4QZ1 - chains O and U of the 28 polymer chains in the assembly; structure by X-ray diffraction, 3.00 A resolution.

Chain O:
Name: Proteasome subunit alpha type-2
Source organism: Saccharomyces cerevisiae
Notes: EC 3.4.25.1; engineered mutation(s): M45I
UniProtKB: P23639 (PSA2_YEAST); residue numbers follow UniProt; this construct covers 1-250
Amino-acid sequence (250 residues; row label = number of the first residue in the row):
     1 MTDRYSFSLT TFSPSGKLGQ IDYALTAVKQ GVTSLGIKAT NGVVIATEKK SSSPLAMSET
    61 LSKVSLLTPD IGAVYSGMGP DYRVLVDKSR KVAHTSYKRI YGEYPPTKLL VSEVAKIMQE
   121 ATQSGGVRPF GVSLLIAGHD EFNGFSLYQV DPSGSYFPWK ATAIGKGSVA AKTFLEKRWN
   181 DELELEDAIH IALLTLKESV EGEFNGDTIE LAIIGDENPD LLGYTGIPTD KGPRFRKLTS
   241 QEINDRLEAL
Curated features (UniProtKB/Swiss-Prot):
  - cross-link: Lys108 (Glycyl lysine isopeptide (Lys-Gly) (interchain with G-Cter in ubiquitin))

Chain U:
Name: Proteasome subunit alpha type-1
Source organism: Saccharomyces cerevisiae
Notes: EC 3.4.25.1
UniProtKB: P21243 (PSA1_YEAST); residues -8 to 243 here correspond to UniProt positions 1-252 (UniProt number = residue number + 9)
Amino-acid sequence (252 residues; each row starts with the number of its first residue; numbers below 1 keep their minus sign (Met-8 is residue -8)):
    -8 MSGAAAASAA GYDRHITIFS PEGRLYQVEY AFKATNQTNI NSLAVRGKDC TVVISQKKVP
    52 DKLLDPTTVS YIFCISRTIG MVVNGPIPDA RNAALRAKAE AAEFRYKYGY DMPCDVLAKR
   112 MANLSQIYTQ RAYMRPLGVI LTFVSVDEEL GPSIYKTDPA GYYVGYKATA TGPKQQEITT
   172 NLENHFKKSK IDHINEESWE KVVEFAITHM IDALGTEFSK NDLEVGVATK DKFFTLSAEN
   232 IEERLVAIAE QD
Disordered / not traced: -8 to 1, 243

Chain O / chain U interface:
Pairs across the interface (67; chain O residue first):
  Asp3(O) - Tyr124(U)
  Tyr5(O) - Ile7(U)
  Tyr5(O) - Ala123(U)  hydrophobic
  Tyr5(O) - Tyr124(U)  hydrophobic
  Leu9(O) - Ile9(U)  hydrophobic
  Leu9(O) - Ala123(U)  hydrophobic
  Gln20(O) - Ile9(U)
  Gln20(O) - Phe10(U)  hydrogen bond (side chain-backbone)
  Tyr23(O) - Phe10(U)  hydrophobic
  Tyr23(O) - Ser11(U)
  Tyr23(O) - Pro12(U)  hydrophobic
  Tyr23(O) - Gly14(U)
  Ala24(O) - Phe10(U)  hydrophobic
  Thr26(O) - Pro12(U)
  Thr26(O) - Glu13(U)
  Ala27(O) - Gly14(U)
  Ser52(O) - Tyr153(U)  hydrogen bond
  Ser53(O) - Thr170(U)
  Pro54(O) - Lys158(U)
  Pro54(O) - Glu174(U)
  Leu55(O) - Tyr157(U)
  Leu55(O) - Lys158(U)  hydrogen bond (backbone-backbone)
  Leu55(O) - Ala159(U)
  Leu55(O) - Thr170(U)
  Leu55(O) - Leu173(U)  hydrophobic
  Leu55(O) - Phe177(U)  hydrophobic
  Ala56(O) - Gly156(U)
  Ala56(O) - Tyr157(U)  hydrophobic
  Met57(O) - Arg37(U)
  Met57(O) - Val155(U)
  Met57(O) - Gly156(U)  hydrogen bond (backbone-backbone)
  Met57(O) - Tyr157(U)
  Met57(O) - Lys158(U)
  Thr60(O) - Tyr146(U)
  Thr60(O) - Val155(U)
  Thr60(O) - Gly156(U)  hydrogen bond (side chain-backbone)
  Leu61(O) - Tyr153(U)
  Leu61(O) - Tyr154(U)
  Leu61(O) - Val155(U)  hydrophobic
  Met78(O) - Phe10(U)  hydrophobic
  Met78(O) - Leu16(U)  hydrophobic
  Pro80(O) - Gln117(U)
  Pro80(O) - Ala151(U)
  Pro80(O) - Gly152(U)
  Pro80(O) - Tyr153(U)
  Asp81(O) - Gln117(U)
  Arg83(O) - Ala113(U)  hydrogen bond (side chain-backbone)
  Arg83(O) - Asn114(U)
  Arg83(O) - Gly152(U)  hydrogen bond (side chain-backbone)
  Arg83(O) - Tyr154(U)
  Val84(O) - Asn114(U)
  Val84(O) - Gln117(U)
  Asp87(O) - Lys110(U)  salt bridge
  Asp87(O) - Asn114(U)
  Ala121(O) - Gln121(U)
  Gly126(O) - Arg122(U)
  Gly126(O) - Ala123(U)  hydrogen bond (backbone-backbone)
  Val127(O) - Gln121(U)
  Val127(O) - Arg122(U)
  Arg128(O) - Thr8(U)
  Arg128(O) - Phe10(U)
  Arg128(O) - Leu16(U)
  Arg128(O) - Thr120(U)  hydrogen bond (side chain-backbone)
  Arg128(O) - Gln121(U)  hydrogen bond (backbone-backbone)
  Pro129(O) - Phe10(U)
  Phe130(O) - Gln121(U)
  Gly131(O) - Phe10(U)
Interface residues without a listed pair, chain O (30 interface residues in all): Thr2
Interface residues without a listed pair, chain U (34 interface residues in all): Thr160

In short:
Chain O and chain U form an interface of 30 and 34 residues respectively; the contacts include 10 hydrogen
bonds and 1 salt bridge. Polar pairs include Asp87(O)-Lys110(U), Gln20(O)-Phe10(U) and Ser52(O)-Tyr153(U).
Here chain O is Proteasome subunit alpha type-2 and chain U is Proteasome subunit alpha type-1, both from
Saccharomyces cerevisiae. Entry 4QZ1 (yCP beta5-M45T mutant in complex with the epoxyketone inhibitor ONX
0914) was determined by X-ray diffraction (same publication as 4QUX, 4QUY, 4QV0, 4QV1, 4QV3, 4QV4 and 42
further entries).
